PDB entry 7XR1 | X-ray diffraction, 2.81 A resolution | chains C and D of the 6 polymer chains in the assembly

# Chain C
Name: Tubulin alpha-1B chain
Organism: Sus scrofa
UniProt: Q2XVP4 (TBA1B_PIG); residues 1-450 here = UniProt positions 1-450
Chain sequence (450 residues; numbered 1 to 450; the number before each row is that of its first residue):
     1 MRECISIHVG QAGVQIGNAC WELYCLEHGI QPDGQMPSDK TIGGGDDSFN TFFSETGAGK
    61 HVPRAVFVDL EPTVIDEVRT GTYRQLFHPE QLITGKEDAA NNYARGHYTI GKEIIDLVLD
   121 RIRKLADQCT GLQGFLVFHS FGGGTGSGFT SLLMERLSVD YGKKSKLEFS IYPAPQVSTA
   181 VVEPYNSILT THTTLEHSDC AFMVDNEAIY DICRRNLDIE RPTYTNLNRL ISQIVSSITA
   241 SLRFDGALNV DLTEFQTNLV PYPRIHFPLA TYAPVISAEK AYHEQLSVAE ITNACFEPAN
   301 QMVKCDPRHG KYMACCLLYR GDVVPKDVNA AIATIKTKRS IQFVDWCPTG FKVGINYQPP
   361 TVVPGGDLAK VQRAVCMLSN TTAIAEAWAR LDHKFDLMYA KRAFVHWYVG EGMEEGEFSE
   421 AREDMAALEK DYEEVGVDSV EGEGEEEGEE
Unresolved in the structure: 441-450
Metal / ion sites: Ca2+: D39, T41, G44, E55
Small-molecule neighbours:
  - GTP (guanosine-5'-triphosphate): G10, Q11, A12, Q15, I16, D69, D98, A99, A100, N101, N102, S140, G142, G143, G144, T145, G146, I171, P173, V177, S178, T179, E183, N206, Y224, L227, N228, I231
  - GY2 (2-chloranyl-6-fluoranyl-N-(4-methoxyphenyl)-N-methyl-quinazolin-4-amine): T179, A180, V181
Curated features (UniProtKB/Swiss-Prot):
  - motif: M1 to C4 (MREC motif)
  - active site: E254
  - binding site (GTP): G10, Q11, A12, Q15, E71, A99, S140, G143, G144, T145, G146, T179, E183, N206, Y224, N228, L252
  - binding site (Mg(2+)): E71
  - modified residue: K40 (N6,N6,N6-trimethyllysine), S48 (Phosphoserine), S232 (Phosphoserine), Y282 (3'-nitrotyrosine), R339 (Omega-N-methylarginine), S439 (Phosphoserine), E443 (5-glutamyl polyglutamate), E445 (5-glutamyl polyglutamate)
  - cross-link (Glycyl lysine isopeptide (Lys-Gly)): K326 (interchain with G-Cter in ubiquitin), K370 (interchain with G-Cter in ubiquitin)

# Chain D
Name: Tubulin beta chain
Organism: Sus scrofa
UniProt: A0A287AGU7 (A0A287AGU7_PIG); residue numbers follow UniProt; this construct covers 1-445
Chain sequence (445 residues; numbered 1 to 445; the number before each row is that of its first residue):
     1 MREIVHIQAG QCGNQIGAKF WEVISDEHGI DPTGSYHGDS DLQLERINVY YNEATGNKYV
    61 PRAILVDLEP GTMDSVRSGP FGQIFRPDNF VFGQSGAGNN WAKGHYTEGA ELVDSVLDVV
   121 RKESESCDCL QGFQLTHSLG GGTGSGMGTL LISKIREEYP DRIMNTFSVM PSPKVSDTVV
   181 EPYNATLSVH QLVENTDETY CIDNEALYDI CFRTLKLTTP TYGDLNHLVS ATMSGVTTCL
   241 RFPGQLNADL RKLAVNMVPF PRLHFFMPGF APLTSRGSQQ YRALTVPELT QQMFDSKNMM
   301 AACDPRHGRY LTVAAIFRGR MSMKEVDEQM LNVQNKNSSY FVEWIPNNVK TAVCDIPPRG
   361 LKMSATFIGN STAIQELFKR ISEQFTAMFR RKAFLHWYTG EGMDEMEFTE AESNMNDLVS
   421 EYQQYQDATA DEQGEFEEEE GEDEA
Unresolved in the structure: 1, 274-283, 432-445
Small-molecule neighbours:
  - GDP (guanosine-5'-diphosphate): G10, Q11, C12, Q15, I16, D67, A97, N99, S138, G140, G141, G142, T143, G144, V169, P171, V175, S176, E181, N204, L207, Y222, L225, N226, V229
  - GY2 (2-chloranyl-6-fluoranyl-N-(4-methoxyphenyl)-N-methyl-quinazolin-4-amine): V236, C239, L240, L246, A248, K252, L253, N256, M257, T312, V313, A314, A315, I316, N348, K350, T351, A352

# How chain C and chain D interact
Contacting residue pairs - 47 pairs, chain C then chain D:
  K96(C) - D128(D)  salt bridge
  E97(C) - C129(D)
  D98(C) - K252(D)  salt bridge
  A100(C) - R251(D)
  A100(C) - K252(D)
  A100(C) - V255(D)
  N101(C) - K252(D)
  N101(C) - N256(D)  hydrogen bond
  R105(C) - R251(D)
  P175(C) - N347(D)
  S178(C) - K350(D)  hydrogen bond
  A180(C) - N256(D)
  V181(C) - N256(D)  hydrogen bond (backbone-side chain)
  V181(C) - I345(D)  hydrophobic
  V181(C) - P346(D)
  V181(C) - N347(D)
  V182(C) - N256(D)
  Y210(C) - D327(D)
  E220(C) - K324(D)
  R221(C) - M323(D)  hydrogen bond
  R221(C) - D327(D)  salt bridge
  K394(C) - P346(D)
  K394(C) - N347(D)
  L397(C) - W344(D)
  L397(C) - P346(D)  hydrophobic
  L397(C) - A430(D)  hydrophobic
  M398(C) - W344(D)  hydrogen bond (backbone-backbone)
  M398(C) - P346(D)
  K401(C) - F260(D)
  K401(C) - W344(D)
  K401(C) - A428(D)
  K401(C) - T429(D)  hydrogen bond (side chain-backbone)
  K401(C) - A430(D)
  A403(C) - P259(D)
  A403(C) - F260(D)  hydrophobic
  F404(C) - V255(D)
  F404(C) - N256(D)
  F404(C) - V258(D)
  F404(C) - P259(D)  hydrogen bond (backbone-backbone)
  F404(C) - I345(D)  hydrophobic
  H406(C) - V258(D)  hydrogen bond (side chain-backbone)
  H406(C) - P259(D)  hydrogen bond (side chain-backbone)
  H406(C) - F260(D)
  H406(C) - P261(D)
  W407(C) - A254(D)  hydrogen bond (side chain-backbone)
  W407(C) - V255(D)
  W407(C) - V258(D)  hydrogen bond (side chain-backbone)
Other interface residues (no listed pair), chain C (25 interface residues in all): T179, Y224, R402
Other interface residues (no listed pair), chain D (28 interface residues in all): Q245, L246, D249, T312, E343, N348

# In short
25 residues of chain C and 28 residues of chain D are in contact; the contacts include 11 hydrogen bonds and 3
salt bridges. Polar pairs include K96(C)-D128(D), D98(C)-K252(D) and R221(C)-D327(D). Compound GY2 is bound
between chain C and chain D.
Here chain C is Tubulin alpha-1B chain and chain D is Tubulin beta chain, both from Sus scrofa. Entry 7XR1
(Crystal structure of T2R-TTL-3a complex) was determined by X-ray diffraction.
